2GRT - chain A; structure by X-ray diffraction, 2.70 A resolution.

== Chain A ==
Name: Glutathione reductase
Organism: Homo sapiens
Notes: EC 1.6.4.2
UniProt: P00390 (GSHR_HUMAN); residues 18-478 here = UniProt positions 18-478
Sequence (461 residues; numbered 18 to 478; the number before each row is that of its first residue):
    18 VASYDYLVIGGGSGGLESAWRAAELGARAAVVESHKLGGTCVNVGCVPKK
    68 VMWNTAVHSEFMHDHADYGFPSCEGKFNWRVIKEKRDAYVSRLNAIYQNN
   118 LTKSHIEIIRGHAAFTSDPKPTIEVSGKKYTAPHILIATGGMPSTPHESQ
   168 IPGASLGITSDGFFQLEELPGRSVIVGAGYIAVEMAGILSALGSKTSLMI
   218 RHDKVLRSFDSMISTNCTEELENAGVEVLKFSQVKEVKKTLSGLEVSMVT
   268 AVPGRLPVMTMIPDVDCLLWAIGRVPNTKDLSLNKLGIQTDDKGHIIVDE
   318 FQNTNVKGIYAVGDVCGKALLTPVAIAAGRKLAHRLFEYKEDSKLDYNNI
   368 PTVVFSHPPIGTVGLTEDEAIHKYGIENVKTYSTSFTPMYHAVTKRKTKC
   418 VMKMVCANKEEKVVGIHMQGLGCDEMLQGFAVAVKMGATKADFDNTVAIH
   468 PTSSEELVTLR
Sequence notes: engineered mutation Glu-34 (Ala in P00390), Trp-37 (Arg in P00390)
UniProt features mapped onto this chain:
  - binding site (NADP(+)): Gly-334
  - binding site (FAD): Thr-383
  - natural variant: Asp-297 (E297D: this construct carries the variant)
Cystine bridges: Cys-90 forms a disulfide with the same residue of a neighbouring copy of this chain
Cystine bridges: Cys-58/Cys-63
Ligand contacts:
  - FAD (flavin-adenine dinucleotide): Ile-26, Gly-27, Gly-28, Gly-29, Ser-30, Gly-31, Gly-32, Val-49, Glu-50, Ser-51, His-52, Lys-53, Gly-56, Thr-57, Cys-58, Val-61, Gly-62, Cys-63, Lys-66, Gly-128, His-129, Ala-130, Ala-155, Thr-156, Gly-157, Gly-158, Ser-177, Phe-181, Tyr-197, Ile-198, Met-202, Arg-291, Asn-294, Leu-298, Val-329, Gly-330, Asp-331, Val-332, Leu-337, Leu-338, Thr-339, Pro-340, Ala-342, Phe-372, His-467, Pro-468
  - oxidized glutathione disulfide (GDS): Ser-30, Leu-33, Glu-34, Trp-37, Cys-58, Val-59, Val-64, Tyr-106, Leu-110, Ile-113, Tyr-114, Asn-117, Thr-339, Ile-343, Phe-403, Thr-404, Pro-405, Met-406, Ala-465, His-467, Pro-468, Thr-469, Ser-470, Glu-472, Glu-473, Thr-476

== Overview ==
Chain A binds flavin-adenine dinucleotide and oxidized glutathione disulfide. UniProt lists NADP+-binding
residue Gly-334 and FAD-binding residue Thr-383.
Chain A is Glutathione reductase (Homo sapiens); the structure, Human glutathione reductase A34E, R37W mutant,
oxidized glutathione complex, was determined by X-ray diffraction, deposited together with 3GRT, 4GRT, 5GRT
and 1GRT.
